Entry 6B0I (electron microscopy, 3.78 A resolution); this record covers chains A and K of the 3 polymer chains in the assembly.

# Chain A
Protein: Tubulin alpha-1B chain
From: Sus scrofa
UniProt: Q2XVP4 (TBA1B_PIG); numbering as in UniProt (aligned over 1-451)
Amino-acid sequence (451 residues; numbered 1 to 451; the number before each row is that of its first residue):
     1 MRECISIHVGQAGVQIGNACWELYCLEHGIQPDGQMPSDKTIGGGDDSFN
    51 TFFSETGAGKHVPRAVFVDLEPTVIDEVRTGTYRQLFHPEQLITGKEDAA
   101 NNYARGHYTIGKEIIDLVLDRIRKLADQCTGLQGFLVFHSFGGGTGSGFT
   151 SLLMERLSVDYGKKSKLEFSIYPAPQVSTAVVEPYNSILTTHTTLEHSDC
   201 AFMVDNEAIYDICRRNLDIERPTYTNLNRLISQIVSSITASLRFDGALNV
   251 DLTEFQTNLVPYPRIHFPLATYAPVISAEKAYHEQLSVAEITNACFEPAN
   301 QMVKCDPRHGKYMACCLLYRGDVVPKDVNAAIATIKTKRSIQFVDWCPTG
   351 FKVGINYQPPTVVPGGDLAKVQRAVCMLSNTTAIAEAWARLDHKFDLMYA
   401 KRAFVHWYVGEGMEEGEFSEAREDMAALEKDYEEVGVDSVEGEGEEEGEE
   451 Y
Unresolved in the structure: 442-451
Small-molecule neighbours: GTP (guanosine-5'-triphosphate): Gly-10, Gln-11, Ala-12, Gln-15, Asp-98, Ala-99, Ala-100, Asn-101, Ser-140, Phe-141, Gly-143, Gly-144, Thr-145, Gly-146, Ile-171, Thr-179, Glu-183, Asn-206, Tyr-224, Leu-227, Asn-228
UniProt features mapped onto this chain:
  - motif: Met-1 to Cys-4 (MREC motif)
  - active site: Glu-254
  - binding site (GTP): Gly-10, Gln-11, Ala-12, Gln-15, Glu-71, Ala-99, Ser-140, Gly-143, Gly-144, Thr-145, Gly-146, Thr-179, Glu-183, Asn-206, Tyr-224, Asn-228, Leu-252
  - binding site (Mg(2+)): Glu-71
  - site: Tyr-451 (Involved in polymerization)
  - modified residue: Lys-40 (N6,N6,N6-trimethyllysine), Ser-48 (Phosphoserine), Ser-232 (Phosphoserine), Tyr-282 (3'-nitrotyrosine), Arg-339 (Omega-N-methylarginine), Ser-439 (Phosphoserine), Glu-443 (5-glutamyl polyglutamate), Glu-445 (5-glutamyl polyglutamate), Tyr-451 (3'-nitrotyrosine)
  - cross-link (Glycyl lysine isopeptide (Lys-Gly)): Lys-326 (interchain with G-Cter in ubiquitin), Lys-370 (interchain with G-Cter in ubiquitin)

# Chain K
Protein: Kinesin-like protein Klp10A
From: Drosophila melanogaster
Notes: fragment: neck-motor
UniProt: Q960Z0 (KI10A_DROME); aligned to UniProt positions 198-614 over residues 198-614 (the alignment contains insertions or deletions, so no single offset holds)
Amino-acid sequence (419 residues; numbered 197 to 615; the number before each row is that of its first residue):
   197 GTTQGAGGASTRRSHALKEVERLKENREKRRARQAEMKEEKVALMNQDPG
   247 NPNWETAQMIREYQSTLEFVPLLDGQAVDDHQITVCVRKRPISRKEVNRK
   297 EIDVISVPRKDMLIVHEPRSKVDLTKFLENHKFRFDYAFNDTCDNAMVYK
   347 YTAKPLVKTIFEGGMATCFAYGQTGSGKTHTMGGEFNGKVQDCKNGIYAM
   397 AAKDVFVTLNMPRYRAMNLVVSASFFEIYSGKVFDLLSDKQKLRVLEDGK
   447 QQVQVVGLTEKVVDGVEEVLKLIQHGNAARTSGQTSANSNSSRSHAVFQI
   497 VLRPQGSTKIHGKFSFIDLAGNERGVDTSSADRQTRMEGAEINKSLLALK
   547 ECIRALGKQSAHLPFRVSKLTQVLRDSFIGEKSKTCMIAMISPGLSSCEH
   597 TLNTLRYADRVKELVVKDI
Unresolved in the structure: 197-245, 614-615
Differences from the reference sequence: expression tag (197)
UniProt features mapped onto this chain:
  - binding site (ATP): Gly-368 to Thr-375

# Chain A / chain K interface
Pairs across the interface (34; chain A residue first):
  Tyr-108(A) / Thr-524(K)  hydrogen bond (backbone-side chain)
  Lys-112(A) / Thr-524(K)
  Lys-112(A) / Ser-525(K)
  Glu-113(A) / Thr-524(K)
  Glu-113(A) / Ser-525(K)
  Glu-113(A) / Ala-527(K)
  Tyr-262(A) / Val-318(K)
  Tyr-262(A) / Asp-319(K)
  Pro-263(A) / Val-318(K)
  Arg-264(A) / Ser-316(K)
  Arg-264(A) / Lys-317(K)
  Arg-264(A) / Val-318(K)
  Ala-400(A) / Arg-550(K)
  Ala-400(A) / Arg-606(K)
  Arg-402(A) / Glu-547(K)
  Arg-402(A) / Arg-606(K)
  Val-405(A) / Leu-543(K)  hydrophobic
  His-406(A) / Lys-540(K)
  His-406(A) / Leu-543(K)
  Val-409(A) / Asn-539(K)
  Gly-410(A) / Ala-536(K)
  Gly-410(A) / Lys-540(K)
  Gly-412(A) / Val-522(K)
  Glu-414(A) / Asn-599(K)  hydrogen bond
  Glu-415(A) / Lys-546(K)
  Glu-415(A) / Tyr-603(K)
  Gly-416(A) / Asn-599(K)
  Gly-416(A) / Arg-602(K)
  Ser-419(A) / Arg-602(K)
  Glu-420(A) / Leu-598(K)
  Glu-420(A) / Arg-602(K)  salt bridge
  Ala-427(A) / Arg-315(K)
  Asp-431(A) / Val-318(K)
  Glu-434(A) / Lys-317(K)  salt bridge
Interface residues without a listed pair, chain A (25 interface residues in all): Thr-109, Glu-417, Glu-423, Asp-424
Interface residues without a listed pair, chain K (27 interface residues in all): Leu-320, His-327, Tyr-367, Gln-369, Ser-526, Arg-532

# Overview
25 residues of chain A and 27 residues of chain K are in contact, with 2 hydrogen bonds and 2 salt bridges.
Polar pairs include Glu-420(A)/Arg-602(K), Glu-434(A)/Lys-317(K) and Tyr-108(A)/Thr-524(K). Bound to chain A:
GTP.
Here chain A is Tubulin alpha-1B chain (Sus scrofa) and chain K is Kinesin-like protein Klp10A (Drosophila
melanogaster). Entry 6B0I (Apo KLP10A in complex with a microtubule) was determined by electron microscopy,
deposited together with 6B0C and 6B0L.
